Entry 9PAT (electron microscopy, 3.96 A resolution); this record covers chains A and B of the 7 polymer chains in the assembly.

== Chain A (and B) ==
Protein: 6-deoxyerythronolide-B synthase
Source organism: Amycolatopsis mediterranei
Notes: EC 2.3.1.94; chain B of this document is another copy of the same molecule, construct and numbering; everything in this record applies to it too
UniProtKB: O54666 (O54666_AMYMD); residues 32-1580 here correspond to UniProt positions 631-2179 (UniProt number = residue number + 599)
Sequence (1683 residues; row label = number of the first residue in the row):
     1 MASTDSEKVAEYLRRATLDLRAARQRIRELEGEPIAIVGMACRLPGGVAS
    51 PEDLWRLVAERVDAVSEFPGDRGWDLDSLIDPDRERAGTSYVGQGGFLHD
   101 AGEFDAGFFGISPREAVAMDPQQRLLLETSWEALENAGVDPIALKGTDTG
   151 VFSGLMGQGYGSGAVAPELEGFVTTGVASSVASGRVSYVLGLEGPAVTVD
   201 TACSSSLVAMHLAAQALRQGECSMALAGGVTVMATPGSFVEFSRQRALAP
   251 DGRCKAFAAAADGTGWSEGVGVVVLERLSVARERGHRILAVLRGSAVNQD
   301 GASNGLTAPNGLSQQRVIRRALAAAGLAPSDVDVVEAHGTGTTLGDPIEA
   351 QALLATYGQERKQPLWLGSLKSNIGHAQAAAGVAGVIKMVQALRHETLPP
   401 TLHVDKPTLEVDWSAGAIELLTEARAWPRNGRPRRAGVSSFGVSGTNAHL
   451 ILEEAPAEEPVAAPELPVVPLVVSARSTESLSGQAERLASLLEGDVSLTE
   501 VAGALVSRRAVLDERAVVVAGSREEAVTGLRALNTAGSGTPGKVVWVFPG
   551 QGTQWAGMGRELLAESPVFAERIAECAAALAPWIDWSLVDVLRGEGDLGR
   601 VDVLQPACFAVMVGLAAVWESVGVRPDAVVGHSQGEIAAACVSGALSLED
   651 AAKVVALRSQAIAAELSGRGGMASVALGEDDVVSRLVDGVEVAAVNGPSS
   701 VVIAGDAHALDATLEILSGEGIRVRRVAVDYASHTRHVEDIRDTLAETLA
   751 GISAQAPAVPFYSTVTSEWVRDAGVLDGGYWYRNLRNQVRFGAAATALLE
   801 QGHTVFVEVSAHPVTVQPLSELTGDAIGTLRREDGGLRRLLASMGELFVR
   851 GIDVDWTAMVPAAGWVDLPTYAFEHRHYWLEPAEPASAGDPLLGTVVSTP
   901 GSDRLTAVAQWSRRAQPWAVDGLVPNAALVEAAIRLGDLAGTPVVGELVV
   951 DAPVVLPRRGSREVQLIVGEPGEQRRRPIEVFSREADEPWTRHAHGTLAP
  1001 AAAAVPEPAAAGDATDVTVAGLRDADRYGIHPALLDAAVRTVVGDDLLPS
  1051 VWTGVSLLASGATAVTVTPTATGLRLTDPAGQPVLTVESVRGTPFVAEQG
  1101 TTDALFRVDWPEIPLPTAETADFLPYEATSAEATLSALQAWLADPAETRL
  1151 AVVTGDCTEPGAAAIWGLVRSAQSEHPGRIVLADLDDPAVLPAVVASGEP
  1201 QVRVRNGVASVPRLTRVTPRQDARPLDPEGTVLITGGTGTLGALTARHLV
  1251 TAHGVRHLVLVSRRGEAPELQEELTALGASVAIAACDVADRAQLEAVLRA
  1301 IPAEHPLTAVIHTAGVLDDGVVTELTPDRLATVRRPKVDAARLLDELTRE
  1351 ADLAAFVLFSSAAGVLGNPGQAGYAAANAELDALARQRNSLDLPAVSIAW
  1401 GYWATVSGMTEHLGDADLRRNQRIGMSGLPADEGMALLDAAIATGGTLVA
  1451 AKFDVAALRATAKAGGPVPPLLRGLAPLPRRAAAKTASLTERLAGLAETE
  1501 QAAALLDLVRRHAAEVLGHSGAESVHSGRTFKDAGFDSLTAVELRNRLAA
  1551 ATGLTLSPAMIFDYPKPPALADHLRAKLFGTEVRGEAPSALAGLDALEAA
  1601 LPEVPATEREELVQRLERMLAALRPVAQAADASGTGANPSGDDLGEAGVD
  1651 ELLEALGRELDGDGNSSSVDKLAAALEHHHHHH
Unresolved in the structure: 884-889, 1479-1683 (chain B: 884-889, 1097-1683)
Construct notes: expression tag (1-31, 1581-1683)
What the authors report for this chain:
  - catalytic residues: Cys-203

== Interface between chain A and chain B ==
Pairs across the interface (83; chain A residue first):
  Val-9(A) / Leu-13(B)
  Leu-13(A) / Leu-13(B)  hydrophobic
  Leu-13(A) / Thr-17(B)
  Leu-20(A) / Leu-20(B)  hydrophobic
  Leu-20(A) / Arg-21(B)
  Arg-21(A) / Leu-20(B)
  Arg-24(A) / Leu-20(B)
  Ile-27(A) / Ile-27(B)  hydrophobic
  Leu-30(A) / Leu-30(B)  hydrophobic
  Trp-74(A) / Arg-914(B)  hydrogen bond (backbone-side chain)
  Asp-75(A) / Arg-914(B)  salt bridge
  Leu-76(A) / Arg-914(B)
  Asp-77(A) / Arg-914(B)  salt bridge
  Lys-145(A) / Ser-303(B)
  Glu-170(A) / Glu-241(B)
  Glu-170(A) / Arg-244(B)
  Glu-170(A) / Gln-245(B)
  Gly-171(A) / Glu-241(B)
  Val-173(A) / Glu-241(B)
  Thr-174(A) / Glu-241(B)
  Ser-179(A) / Asp-200(B)
  Ser-180(A) / Asp-200(B)
  Ser-180(A) / Thr-201(B)
  Ser-180(A) / Ala-202(B)  hydrogen bond (side chain-backbone)
  Ser-187(A) / Gln-299(B)
  Ser-187(A) / Ala-302(B)
  Tyr-188(A) / Ala-302(B)
  Tyr-188(A) / Leu-306(B)  hydrophobic
  Gly-191(A) / Gly-301(B)
  Gly-191(A) / Ala-302(B)
  Leu-192(A) / Gln-299(B)
  Leu-192(A) / Gly-301(B)
  Leu-192(A) / Ala-302(B)
  Glu-193(A) / Asn-298(B)
  Glu-193(A) / Gln-299(B)  hydrogen bond (backbone-backbone)
  Glu-193(A) / Gly-301(B)
  Gly-194(A) / Gln-299(B)
  Pro-195(A) / Val-297(B)  hydrophobic
  Ala-196(A) / Thr-201(B)
  Ala-196(A) / Thr-446(B)
  Thr-198(A) / Val-199(B)
  Thr-198(A) / Asp-200(B)  hydrogen bond (side chain-backbone)
  Val-199(A) / Thr-198(B)
  Asp-200(A) / Ser-180(B)
  Asp-200(A) / Thr-198(B)  hydrogen bond (backbone-backbone)
  Gln-215(A) / Gln-215(B)
  Gln-215(A) / Gln-219(B)
  Gln-215(A) / Glu-221(B)
  Gln-219(A) / Glu-31(B)
  Gln-219(A) / Gln-215(B)
  Gln-219(A) / Gln-219(B)
  Glu-221(A) / His-211(B)  salt bridge
  Glu-221(A) / Gln-215(B)  hydrogen bond
  Glu-221(A) / Arg-320(B)
  Glu-241(A) / Glu-170(B)
  Arg-244(A) / Glu-170(B)
  Val-297(A) / Pro-195(B)
  Asn-298(A) / Glu-193(B)
  Gln-299(A) / Ser-187(B)
  Gln-299(A) / Leu-192(B)
  Gln-299(A) / Glu-193(B)  hydrogen bond (backbone-backbone)
  Gln-299(A) / Gly-194(B)
  Gly-301(A) / Tyr-188(B)
  Gly-301(A) / Leu-192(B)
  Ala-302(A) / Gly-191(B)
  Gly-305(A) / Tyr-188(B)
  Leu-306(A) / Tyr-188(B)  hydrophobic
  Arg-320(A) / Glu-221(B)
  Ser-444(A) / Ser-180(B)
  Ser-444(A) / Val-181(B)
  Thr-446(A) / Ala-196(B)
  Val-897(A) / Gln-965(B)
  Ser-898(A) / Arg-984(B)  hydrogen bond
  Pro-900(A) / Gln-965(B)
  Pro-900(A) / Trp-990(B)
  Gly-901(A) / Trp-990(B)
  Arg-914(A) / Asp-75(B)  salt bridge
  Arg-959(A) / Asp-77(B)  salt bridge
  Gln-965(A) / Val-897(B)
  Gln-965(A) / Pro-900(B)
  Ile-967(A) / Pro-900(B)  hydrophobic
  Arg-984(A) / Ser-898(B)
  Trp-990(A) / Pro-900(B)
Other interface residues (no listed pair), chain A (71 interface residues in all): Ser-6, Ala-10, Arg-14, Ala-16, Thr-17, Gly-184, Arg-185, Val-197, Thr-201, Ala-202, Leu-212, Ala-216, Gly-220, Gln-245, Asp-300, Ser-303, Arg-958
Other interface residues (no listed pair), chain B (69 interface residues in all): Ser-6, Val-9, Arg-14, Ala-16, Arg-24, Met-156, Gly-171, Thr-174, Ser-179, Gly-184, Arg-185, Val-197, Leu-212, Ala-216, Gly-220, Gly-305, Arg-316, Ser-444, Gly-901, Arg-958, Ile-967

== Overview ==
Chain A and chain B form an interface of 71 and 69 residues respectively, with 8 hydrogen bonds and 5 salt
bridges. Polar pairs include Asp-75(A)/Arg-914(B), Asp-77(A)/Arg-914(B) and Glu-221(A)/His-211(B). The paper
reports the catalytic residue Cys-203(A).
Chain A and chain B are both 6-deoxyerythronolide-B synthase (Amycolatopsis mediterranei); the structure,
Antibody (1B2) Bound Rifamycin Synthetase Module 1 in the Transacylation Mode, was determined by electron
microscopy (same publication as 9PAV and 9PC6).
